6GHA - chain A; structure by X-ray diffraction, 1.98 A resolution.

[Chain A]
Name: Ubiquitin carboxyl-terminal hydrolase 15
Organism: Homo sapiens
Notes: EC 3.4.19.12
Reference sequence: Q9Y4E8 (UBP15_HUMAN), isoform Q9Y4E8-2; residue numbers follow UniProt; this construct covers 255-439, 757-919
Amino-acid sequence (365 residues; row label = number of the first residue in the row; note: 312 numbers in that range are skipped by the numbering (no residue carries them; nothing is unmodelled there)):
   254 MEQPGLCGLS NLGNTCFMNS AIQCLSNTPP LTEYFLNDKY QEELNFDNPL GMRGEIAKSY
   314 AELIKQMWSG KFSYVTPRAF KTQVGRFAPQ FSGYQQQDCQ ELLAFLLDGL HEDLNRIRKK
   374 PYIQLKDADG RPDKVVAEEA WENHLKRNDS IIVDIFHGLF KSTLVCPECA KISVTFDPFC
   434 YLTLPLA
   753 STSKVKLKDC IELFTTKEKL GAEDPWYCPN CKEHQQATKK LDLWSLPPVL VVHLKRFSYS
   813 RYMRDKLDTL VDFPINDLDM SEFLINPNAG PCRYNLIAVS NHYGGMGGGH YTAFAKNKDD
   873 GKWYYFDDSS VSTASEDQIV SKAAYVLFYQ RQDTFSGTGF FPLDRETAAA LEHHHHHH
Not modelled in the structure: 254, 343-353, 753-754, 811-816, 858-859, 913-930
Sequence notes: initiating methionine (254); linker (440, 753-756); expression tag (920-930)
Ion coordination: Zn2+: C419, C422, C780, C783
Reported in the primary citation:
  - catalytic residues: C269, H862, D879
  - contacts within the chain: M305-F340, H862-D879 (hydrogen bond)
  - conformationally variable residues (helix shift, loop rearrangement, order/disorder transition, side-chain flip): C269, F270, M305, F340, P342 to Q353, L355, F358, S810 to R816, G856 to G860
  - specificity-determining residues: S263, F325, S326, Y327, S882, T885 (proposed by the authors, not directly observed)

[In short]
The Zn2+ site is built by C419, C422, C780 and C783. The paper reports catalytic residues C269, H862 and D879;
specificity determinants S263, F325 and S326 among others.
Chain A is Ubiquitin carboxyl-terminal hydrolase 15 (Homo sapiens); the structure, USP15 catalytic domain
structure, was determined by X-ray diffraction.
